Entry 1OPI (solution NMR); this record covers chains A and B.

# Chain A
Protein: Splicing factor U2AF 65 kDa subunit
Source organism: Homo sapiens
Notes: fragment: c-terminal rrm domain
UniProt: P26368 (U2AF2_HUMAN); residue numbers follow UniProt; this construct covers 372-475
Chain sequence (104 residues; numbered 372 to 475; the number before each row is that of its first residue):
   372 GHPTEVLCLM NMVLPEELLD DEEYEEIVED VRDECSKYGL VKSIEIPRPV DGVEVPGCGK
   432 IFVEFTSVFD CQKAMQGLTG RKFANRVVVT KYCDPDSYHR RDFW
UniProt features mapped onto this chain:
  - mutagenesis: Glu-387 to Glu-388 (Reduces interaction with SF1), Asp-391 to Glu-394 (Reduces interaction with SF1), Glu-396 to Glu-397 (No effect; Reduces interaction with SF1), Phe-454 (F454A: Reduces interaction with SF1)

# Chain B
Protein: Splicing factor SF1
Notes: fragment: n-terminal peptide
UniProt: Q15637 (SF01_HUMAN); numbering as in UniProt (aligned over 13-25)
Chain sequence (13 residues; row label = number of the first residue in the row):
    13 PSKKRKRSRW NQD
UniProt features mapped onto this chain:
  - motif: Lys-15 to Arg-19 (Nuclear localization signal)
  - modified residue (Phosphoserine): Ser-14, Ser-20
  - mutagenesis: Lys-15 to Arg-17 (Abolishes interaction with U2AF2), Lys-16 to Lys-18 (Abolishes interaction with U2AF2), Ser-20 (S20A: Strongly decreases interaction with U2AF2 and spliceosome assembly; S20T: Decreases interaction with U2AF2), Arg-21 (R21A: Decreases interaction with U2AF2 and spliceosome assembly; R21K: No effect), Trp-22 (W22A: Abolishes interaction with U2AF2; W22F: No effect)

# How chain A and chain B interact
Pairs across the interface - 17 pairs, chain A then chain B:
  Glu-394(A) / Arg-21(B)
  Glu-397(A) / Lys-15(B)
  Glu-397(A) / Arg-21(B)
  Ile-398(A) / Arg-21(B)
  Glu-400(A) / Lys-15(B)
  Asp-401(A) / Arg-21(B)
  Asp-404(A) / Lys-15(B)
  Glu-405(A) / Trp-22(B)
  Leu-449(A) / Trp-22(B)
  Arg-452(A) / Trp-22(B)
  Arg-452(A) / Asn-23(B)
  Lys-453(A) / Arg-21(B)
  Lys-453(A) / Trp-22(B)
  Lys-453(A) / Asn-23(B)
  Lys-453(A) / Gln-24(B)
  Phe-454(A) / Arg-21(B)
  Val-459(A) / Trp-22(B)
Also at the interface, not in a pair above, chain A (13 interface residues in all): Gly-451
Also at the interface, not in a pair above, chain B (9 interface residues in all): Pro-13, Ser-14, Lys-16, Arg-19

# In short
13 residues of chain A and 9 residues of chain B are in contact. From UniProt: 9 mutagenesis sites on chain A;
7 mutagenesis sites on chain B.
Chain A is Splicing factor U2AF 65 kDa subunit (Homo sapiens) and chain B is Splicing factor SF1; the
structure, Solution structure of the third RNA recognition motif (rrm) of U2AF65 in complex with an N-terminal
..., was determined by solution NMR together with 1O0P from the same study.
